Entry 7ZZQ (electron microscopy, 2.60 A resolution); this record covers chains N and d of the 30 polymer chains in the assembly.

Chain N:
Name: Cellulose biosynthesis protein
Organism: Komagataeibacter hansenii ATCC 23769
Reference sequence: Q76KJ6 (Q76KJ6_KOMHA); residues 2-156 here = UniProt positions 2-156
Amino-acid sequence (158 residues; row label = number of the first residue in the row; numbers below 1 keep their minus sign (Met-1 is residue -1)):
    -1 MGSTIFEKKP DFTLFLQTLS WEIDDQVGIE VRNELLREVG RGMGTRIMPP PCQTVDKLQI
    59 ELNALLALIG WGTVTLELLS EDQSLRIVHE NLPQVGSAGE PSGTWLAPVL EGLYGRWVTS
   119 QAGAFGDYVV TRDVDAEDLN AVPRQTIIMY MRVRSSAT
Unresolved in the structure: -1 to 6, 133-138, 154-156
Differences from the reference sequence: initiating methionine (-1); expression tag (0-1)

Chain d:
Name: BcsH fragment
Organism: Komagataeibacter hansenii ATCC 23769
Reference sequence: D5QCK0 (D5QCK0_KOMHA); residues 293-353 here correspond to UniProt positions 285-345 (UniProt number = residue number - 8)
Amino-acid sequence (89 residues; row label = number of the first residue in the row):
   265 MSYYHHHHHH DYDIPTTLEV LFQGPMGSTK TDTNSSQASR PGSPVASPDG SPTMAEVFMT
   325 LGGRATELLS PRPSLREALL RRRENEEES
Unresolved in the structure: 265-336, 347-353
Differences from the reference sequence: initiating methionine (265); expression tag (266-292)
What the authors report for this chain:
  - mutagenesis - L339D/L343D: abolished binding to Cellulose biosynthesis protein (chain N)

Chain N / chain d interface:
Contacting residue pairs (7):
  Glu20(N) - Arg346(d)  salt bridge
  Gln24(N) - Leu343(d)
  Gln24(N) - Arg346(d)
  Val25(N) - Leu339(d)  hydrophobic
  Val25(N) - Ala342(d)  hydrophobic
  Val29(N) - Pro337(d)
  Val29(N) - Leu339(d)  hydrophobic
Other interface residues (no listed pair), chain N (6 interface residues in all): Asp23, Leu33
Other interface residues (no listed pair), chain d (6 interface residues in all): Ser338
The authors on this interface:
  - interface residues, chain d: Leu343(d)

In short:
Chain N and chain d each contribute 6 residues to their interface, with 1 salt bridge. Its one salt-bridged
contact is Glu20(N)-Arg346(d). From the paper: L339D/L343D of chain d abolish binding to Cellulose
biosynthesis protein (chain N); the interface residue Leu343(d).
Chain N is Cellulose biosynthesis protein and chain d is BcsH fragment, both from Komagataeibacter hansenii
ATCC 23769; the structure, BcsH-BcsD 'beads-on-a-string' filament, local refine, was determined by electron
microscopy, deposited together with 7ZZY.
